Entry 7PMK (electron microscopy, 3.20 A resolution); this record covers chains 3 and 5 of the 22 polymer chains in the assembly.

[Chain 3]
Protein: DNA replication licensing factor MCM3
Organism: Saccharomyces cerevisiae
Notes: EC 3.6.4.12
UniProt: P24279 (MCM3_YEAST); residues 1-971 here = UniProt positions 1-971
Chain sequence (1009 residues; numbered -37 to 971; the number before each row is that of its first residue; numbers below 1 keep their minus sign (Met-37 is residue -37)):
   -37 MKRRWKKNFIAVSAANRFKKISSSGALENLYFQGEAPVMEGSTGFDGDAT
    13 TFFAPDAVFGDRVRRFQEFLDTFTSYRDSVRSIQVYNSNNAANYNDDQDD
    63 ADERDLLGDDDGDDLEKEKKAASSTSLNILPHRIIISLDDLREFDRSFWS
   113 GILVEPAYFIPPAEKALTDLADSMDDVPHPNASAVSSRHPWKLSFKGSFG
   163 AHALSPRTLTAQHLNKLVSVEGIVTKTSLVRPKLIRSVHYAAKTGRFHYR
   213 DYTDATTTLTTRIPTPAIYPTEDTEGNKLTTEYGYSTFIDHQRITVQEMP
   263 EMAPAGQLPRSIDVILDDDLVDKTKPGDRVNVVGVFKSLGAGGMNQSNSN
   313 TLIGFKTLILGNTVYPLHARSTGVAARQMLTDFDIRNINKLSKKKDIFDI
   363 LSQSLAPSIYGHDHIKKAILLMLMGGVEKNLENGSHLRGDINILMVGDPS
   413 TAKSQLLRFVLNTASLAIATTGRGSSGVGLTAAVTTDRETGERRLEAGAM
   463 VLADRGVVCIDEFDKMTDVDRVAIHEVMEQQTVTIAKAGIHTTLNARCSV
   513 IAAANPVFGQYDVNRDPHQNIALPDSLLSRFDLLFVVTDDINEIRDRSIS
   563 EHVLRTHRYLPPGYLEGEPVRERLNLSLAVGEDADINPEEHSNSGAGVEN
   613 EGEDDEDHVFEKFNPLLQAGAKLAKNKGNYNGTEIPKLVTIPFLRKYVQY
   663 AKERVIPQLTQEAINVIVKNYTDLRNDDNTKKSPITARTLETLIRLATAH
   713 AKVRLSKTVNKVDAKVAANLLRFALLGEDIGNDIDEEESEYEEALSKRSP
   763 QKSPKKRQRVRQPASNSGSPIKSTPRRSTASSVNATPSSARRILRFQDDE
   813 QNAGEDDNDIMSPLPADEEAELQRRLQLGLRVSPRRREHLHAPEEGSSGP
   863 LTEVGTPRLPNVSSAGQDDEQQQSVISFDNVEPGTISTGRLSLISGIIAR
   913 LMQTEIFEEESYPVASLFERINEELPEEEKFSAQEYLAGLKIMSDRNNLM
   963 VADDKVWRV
Unresolved in the structure: -37 to 14, 57-89, 139-150, 333-336, 584-647, 690-695, 741-971
Sequence notes: initiating methionine (-37); expression tag (-36 to 0)
Curated features (UniProtKB/Swiss-Prot):
  - motif: Ser541 to Asp544 (Arginine finger)
  - binding site (ATP): Gly409 to Ser416
  - modified residue: Ser761 (Phosphoserine), Ser777 (Phosphoserine), Ser781 (Phosphoserine), Thr868 (Phosphothreonine)
  - mutagenesis: Lys415 (K415A: No effect on MCM2-7 complex helicase activity. Loss of MCM2-7 complex helicase activity; when associated with MCM5 A-422. Reduces MCM2-7 complex helicase activity ...)

[Chain 5]
Protein: DNA helicase
Organism: Saccharomyces cerevisiae
Notes: EC 3.6.4.12
UniProt: A0A6A5PUY8 (A0A6A5PUY8_YEASX); residues 1-775 here = UniProt positions 1-775
Chain sequence (775 residues; row label = number of the first residue in the row):
     1 MSFDRPEIYSAPVLQGESPNDDDNTEIIKSFKNFILEFRLDSQFIYRDQL
    51 RNNILVKNYSLTVNMEHLIGYNEDIYKKLSDEPSDIIPLFETAITQVAKR
   101 ISILSRAQSANNNDKDPENTSMDTDSLLLNSLPTFQLILNSNANQIPLRD
   151 LDSEHVSKIVRLSGIIISTSVLSSRATYLSIMCRNCRHTTSITINNFNSI
   201 TGNTVSLPRSCLSTIESESSMANESNIGDESTKKNCGPDPYIIIHESSKF
   251 IDQQFLKLQEIPELVPVGEMPRNLTMTCDRYLTNKVIPGTRVTIVGIYSI
   301 YNSKNGAGSGRSGGGNGGSGVAIRTPYIKILGIQSDVETSSIWNSVTMFT
   351 EEEEEEFLQLSRNPKLYEILTNSIAPSIFGNEDIKKAIVCLLMGGSKKIL
   401 PDGMRLRGDINVLLLGDPGTAKSQLLKFVEKVSPIAVYTSGKGSSAAGLT
   451 ASVQRDPMTREFYLEGGAMVLADGGVVCIDEFDKMRDEDRVAIHEAMEQQ
   501 TISIAKAGITTVLNSRTSVLAAANPIYGRYDDLKSPGDNIDFQTTILSRF
   551 DMIFIVKDDHNEERDISIANHVINIHTGNANAMQNQQEENGSEISIEKMK
   601 RYITYCRLKCAPRLSPQAAEKLSSNFVTIRKQLLINELESTERSSIPITI
   651 RQLEAIIRITESLAKLELSPIAQERHVDEAIRLFQASTMDAASQDPIGGL
   701 NQASGTSLSEIRRFEQELKRRLPIGWSTSYQTLRREFVDTHRFSQLALDK
   751 ALYALEKHETIQLRHQGQNIYRSGV
Unresolved in the structure: 1-19, 108-130, 199-204, 214-234, 306-319, 695-709, 741-744

[Interface between chain 3 and chain 5]
Residue-residue contacts - 164 pairs, chain 3 then chain 5:
  Tyr120(3) - Glu246(5)
  Thr172(3) - Asp252(5)
  Ala173(3) - Ser174(5)
  Ala173(3) - Ile251(5)
  Ala173(3) - Asp252(5)  hydrogen bond (backbone-side chain)
  Leu176(3) - Phe250(5)  hydrophobic
  Asn177(3) - His245(5)  hydrogen bond (side chain-backbone)
  Asn177(3) - Glu246(5)
  Lys188(3) - Glu461(5)  salt bridge
  Lys188(3) - Phe462(5)  hydrogen bond (side chain-backbone)
  Leu221(3) - Glu246(5)
  Thr222(3) - Glu246(5)  hydrogen bond
  Thr223(3) - Ile243(5)
  Thr223(3) - Ile244(5)
  Thr223(3) - His245(5)  hydrogen bond (side chain-backbone)
  Thr223(3) - Glu246(5)  hydrogen bond
  Ile225(3) - Met182(5)  hydrophobic
  Ile225(3) - Arg184(5)
  Ile225(3) - Arg187(5)
  Pro226(3) - Ile242(5)
  Gln259(3) - Thr511(5)
  Pro262(3) - Val512(5)
  Ala265(3) - Arg516(5)
  Pro266(3) - Arg516(5)
  Ala267(3) - Asp473(5)
  Ala267(3) - Arg516(5)
  Gly268(3) - Val470(5)
  Gly268(3) - Asp473(5)  hydrogen bond (backbone-side chain)
  Gln269(3) - Thr169(5)  hydrogen bond
  Gln269(3) - Ile287(5)
  Leu270(3) - Leu464(5)
  Leu270(3) - Glu465(5)
  Leu270(3) - Gly466(5)
  Leu270(3) - Leu513(5)  hydrophobic
  Pro271(3) - Leu513(5)
  Arg272(3) - Ser170(5)  hydrogen bond (side chain-backbone)
  Arg272(3) - Val171(5)
  Arg272(3) - Gln254(5)
  Lys299(3) - Glu246(5)  salt bridge
  Ser300(3) - His245(5)  hydrogen bond
  Ser300(3) - Phe250(5)
  Leu301(3) - His245(5)
  Gly302(3) - His245(5)
  Ala303(3) - Ile243(5)
  Met306(3) - Leu179(5)  hydrophobic
  Met306(3) - Ile194(5)  hydrophobic
  Met306(3) - Ser206(5)
  Met306(3) - Leu207(5)  hydrogen bond (backbone-backbone)
  Gln308(3) - Ser206(5)  hydrogen bond
  Gln308(3) - Arg209(5)  hydrogen bond
  Ser311(3) - Asn302(5)  hydrogen bond (side chain-backbone)
  Ser311(3) - Lys304(5)
  Asn312(3) - Asn302(5)
  Thr313(3) - Arg175(5)  hydrogen bond (backbone-side chain)
  Leu314(3) - Arg175(5)
  Leu314(3) - Gln253(5)  hydrogen bond (backbone-side chain)
  Leu314(3) - Phe255(5)
  Leu314(3) - Tyr301(5)  hydrophobic
  Leu314(3) - Tyr327(5)
  Ile315(3) - Arg175(5)
  Gly316(3) - Ser174(5)
  Phe317(3) - Ser174(5)  hydrogen bond (backbone-backbone)
  Phe317(3) - Ala176(5)  hydrophobic
  Phe317(3) - Ile243(5)  hydrophobic
  Phe317(3) - Phe250(5)  hydrophobic
  Ala368(3) - Asp402(5)
  Pro369(3) - Asp402(5)
  Ser370(3) - Leu400(5)
  Ser370(3) - Asp402(5)  hydrogen bond (backbone-side chain)
  Ser370(3) - Met404(5)
  Ile371(3) - Met404(5)  hydrophobic
  Asp410(3) - Arg643(5)  salt bridge
  Pro411(3) - Thr545(5)
  Pro411(3) - Ser548(5)
  Ser412(3) - Thr649(5)  hydrogen bond
  Ser412(3) - Ile650(5)
  Ser412(3) - Arg651(5)  hydrogen bond (side chain-backbone)
  Ser416(3) - Gln499(5)
  Gln417(3) - Met404(5)
  Gln417(3) - Arg405(5)  hydrogen bond (side chain-backbone)
  Arg420(3) - Glu495(5)  salt bridge
  Arg420(3) - Gln499(5)
  Arg420(3) - Thr501(5)  hydrogen bond
  Arg420(3) - Ser503(5)
  Phe421(3) - Asp402(5)
  Ile430(3) - Thr510(5)
  Ala431(3) - Val512(5)  hydrophobic
  Thr433(3) - Glu495(5)  hydrogen bond
  Thr433(3) - Ser503(5)
  Arg435(3) - Glu488(5)  hydrogen bond (side chain-backbone)
  Arg435(3) - Val491(5)
  Arg435(3) - Ala492(5)
  Gly436(3) - Ser503(5)
  Gly436(3) - Ile504(5)
  Gly436(3) - Ala505(5)  hydrogen bond (backbone-backbone)
  Gly436(3) - Lys506(5)
  Ser437(3) - Ala505(5)
  Ser438(3) - Ala505(5)  hydrogen bond (backbone-backbone)
  Ser438(3) - Lys506(5)
  Gly441(3) - Ala505(5)
  Gly441(3) - Lys506(5)
  Gly441(3) - Ala507(5)
  Ala445(3) - Ala507(5)
  Ala445(3) - Gly508(5)
  Arg450(3) - Glu461(5)  salt bridge
  Glu474(3) - His494(5)  salt bridge
  Glu474(3) - Arg549(5)  salt bridge
  Lys477(3) - Val491(5)
  Lys477(3) - His494(5)
  Asn517(3) - Thr545(5)
  Val519(3) - Gln543(5)  hydrogen bond (backbone-side chain)
  Gly521(3) - Thr545(5)
  Gln522(3) - Thr544(5)
  Gln522(3) - Arg643(5)  hydrogen bond
  Gln522(3) - Ser644(5)
  Tyr523(3) - Arg643(5)  hydrogen bond (backbone-side chain)
  Asp551(3) - Arg630(5)  salt bridge
  Asp551(3) - Thr649(5)
  Ile553(3) - Arg630(5)
  Ile553(3) - Leu633(5)  hydrophobic
  Ile553(3) - Leu634(5)  hydrophobic
  Glu555(3) - Val627(5)
  Glu555(3) - Lys631(5)
  Asp558(3) - Phe626(5)
  Asp558(3) - Val627(5)
  Asp558(3) - Arg630(5)  salt bridge
  Arg559(3) - Glu620(5)  salt bridge
  Arg559(3) - Ser624(5)  hydrogen bond
  Arg559(3) - Val627(5)
  Ser562(3) - Ser623(5)  hydrogen bond
  Ser562(3) - Phe626(5)
  Ser562(3) - Leu653(5)
  Glu563(3) - Ser623(5)
  Val565(3) - Ile650(5)  hydrophobic
  Leu566(3) - Leu614(5)  hydrophobic
  Leu566(3) - Ala619(5)
  Leu566(3) - Ser623(5)
  Leu566(3) - Leu653(5)  hydrophobic
  Thr568(3) - Leu400(5)
  His569(3) - Lys398(5)  hydrogen bond
  His569(3) - Leu406(5)
  His569(3) - Glu654(5)  salt bridge
  His569(3) - Ile657(5)
  Arg570(3) - Arg613(5)  hydrogen bond (backbone-side chain)
  Arg570(3) - Leu614(5)  hydrogen bond (side chain-backbone)
  Arg570(3) - Ser615(5)
  Arg570(3) - Pro616(5)
  Arg570(3) - Ala619(5)
  Tyr571(3) - Ile399(5)
  Tyr571(3) - Leu400(5)  hydrophobic
  Tyr571(3) - Pro401(5)
  Tyr571(3) - Arg613(5)
  Glu578(3) - Arg613(5)  salt bridge
  Glu578(3) - Pro670(5)
  Glu578(3) - Ile671(5)
  Gly579(3) - Cys610(5)
  Gly579(3) - Ala611(5)  hydrogen bond (backbone-backbone)
  Gly579(3) - Pro612(5)
  Gly579(3) - Pro670(5)
  Glu580(3) - Ala611(5)
  Pro581(3) - Leu608(5)
  Pro581(3) - Lys609(5)
  Pro581(3) - Ala611(5)  hydrophobic
  Arg583(3) - Ser345(5)
Other interface residues (no listed pair), chain 3 (98 interface residues in all): Ala119, Arg169, Glu263, Thr319, Asn424, Thr432, Thr447, Glu458, Ala459, Ala461, Leu464, Asp473, Phe520, Asp552, Ile561, Leu572, Ile653
Other interface residues (no listed pair), chain 5 (115 interface residues in all): Ser173, Asn198, Val205, Thr277, Asn284, Pro288, Ser303, Ser340, Ile342, Gly403, Ala446, Thr459, Asn514, Leu622, Pro647, Ile648, Glu661

[In short]
The interface between chain 3 and chain 5 involves 98 residues on one side and 115 on the other, with 35
hydrogen bonds and 12 salt bridges. Polar pairs include Lys188(3)-Glu461(5), Lys299(3)-Glu246(5) and
Asp410(3)-Arg643(5).
Chain 3 is DNA replication licensing factor MCM3 and chain 5 is DNA helicase, both from Saccharomyces
cerevisiae; the structure, S. cerevisiae replisome-SCF(Dia2) complex bound to double-stranded DNA
(conformation I), was determined by electron microscopy, deposited together with 7PMN.
